Entry 1CN3 (X-ray diffraction, 2.20 A resolution); this record covers chains B and F of the 6 polymer chains in the assembly.

Chain B:
Protein: Coat protein VP1
UniProtKB: P49302 (COA1_POVMP); residues 34-316 here = UniProt positions 34-316
Sequence (283 residues; numbered 34 to 316; the number before each row is that of its first residue):
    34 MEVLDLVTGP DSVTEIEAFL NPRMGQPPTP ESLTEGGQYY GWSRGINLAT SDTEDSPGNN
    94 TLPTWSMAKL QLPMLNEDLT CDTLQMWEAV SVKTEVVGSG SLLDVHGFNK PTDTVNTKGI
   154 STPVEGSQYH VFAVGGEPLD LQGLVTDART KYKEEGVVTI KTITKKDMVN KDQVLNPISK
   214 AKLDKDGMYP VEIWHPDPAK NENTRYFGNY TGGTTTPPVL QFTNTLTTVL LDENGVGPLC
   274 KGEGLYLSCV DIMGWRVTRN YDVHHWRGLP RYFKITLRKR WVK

Chain F:
Protein: Fragment of coat protein VP2
UniProtKB: P12908 (COA2_POVMC); residues 11-29 here correspond to UniProt positions 278-296 (UniProt number = residue number + 267)
Sequence (29 residues; row label = number of the first residue in the row):
     1 GGGGGGGGAA SHQRVTPDWM LPLILGLYG

Chain B / chain F interface:
Contacting residue pairs (9):
  Arg238(B) - Asp18(F)  salt bridge
  Val262(B) - Trp19(F)
  Leu264(B) - Trp19(F)
  Asp265(B) - Asp18(F)
  Asp265(B) - Trp19(F)  hydrogen bond (backbone-backbone)
  Glu266(B) - Asp18(F)  hydrogen bond (backbone-backbone)
  Glu266(B) - Trp19(F)
  Glu266(B) - Leu21(F)
  Glu266(B) - Pro22(F)

Summary:
Chain B and chain F form an interface of 5 and 4 residues respectively; the contacts include 2 hydrogen bonds
and 1 salt bridge. Polar contacts include Arg238(B)-Asp18(F), Asp265(B)-Trp19(F) and Glu266(B)-Asp18(F).
Here chain B is Coat protein VP1 and chain F is Fragment of coat protein VP2. Entry 1CN3 (Interaction of
polyomavirus internal protein VP2 with major capsid protein VP1 and implications for participation of ...) was
determined by X-ray diffraction.
